PDB entry 8EZC | X-ray diffraction, 1.60 A resolution | chains A and B

# Chain A
Molecule: Tryptophan synthase alpha chain
From: Salmonella typhimurium (strain LT2 / SGSC1412 / ATCC 700720)
Notes: EC 4.2.1.20
UniProt: P00929 (TRPA_SALTY); numbering as in UniProt (aligned over 1-268)
Amino-acid sequence (268 residues; each row starts with the number of its first residue):
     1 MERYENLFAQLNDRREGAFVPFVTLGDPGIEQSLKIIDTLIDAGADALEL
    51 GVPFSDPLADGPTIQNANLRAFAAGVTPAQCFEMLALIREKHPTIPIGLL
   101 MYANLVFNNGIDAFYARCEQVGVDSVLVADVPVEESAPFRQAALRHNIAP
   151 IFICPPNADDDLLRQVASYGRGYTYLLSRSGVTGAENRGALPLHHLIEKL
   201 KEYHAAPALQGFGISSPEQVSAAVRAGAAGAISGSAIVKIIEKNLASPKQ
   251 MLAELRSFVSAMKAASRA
Disordered / not traced: 178-189, 268
Swiss-Prot annotation at these positions:
  - active site (Proton acceptor): Glu49, Asp60
Reported in the primary citation:
  - conformationally variable residues (side-chain flip): Glu49
  - contacts within the chain: Glu49-Tyr173 (water-mediated contact)
  - catalytic residues: Glu49, Asp60 (proposed by the authors, not directly observed)

# Chain B
Molecule: Tryptophan synthase beta chain
From: Salmonella typhimurium (strain LT2 / SGSC1412 / ATCC 700720)
Notes: EC 4.2.1.20
UniProt: P0A2K1 (TRPB_SALTY); numbering as in UniProt (aligned over 1-397)
Amino-acid sequence (397 residues; row label = number of the first residue in the row):
     1 MTTLLNPYFGEFGGMYVPQILMPALNQLEEAFVSAQKDPEFQAQFADLLK
    51 NYAGRPTALTKCQNITAGTRTTLYLKREDLLHGGAHKTNQVLGQALLAKR
   101 MGKSEIIAETGAGQHGVASALASALLGLKCRIYMGAKDVERQSPNVFRMR
   151 LMGAEVIPVHSGSATLKDACNEALRDWSGSYETAHYMLGTAAGPHPYPTI
   201 VREFQRMIGEETKAQILDKEGRLPDAVIACVGGGSNAIGMFADFINDTSV
   251 GLIGVEPGGHGIETGEHGAPLKHGRVGIYFGMKAPMMQTADGQIEESYSI
   301 SAGLDFPSVGPQHAYLNSIGRADYVSITDDEALEAFKTLCRHEGIIPALE
   351 SSHALAHALKMMREQPEKEQLLVVNLSGRGDKDIFTVHDILKARGEI
Disordered / not traced: 1, 397
Modified residues: Lys87 ((2S)-2-amino-6-[[3-hydroxy-2-methyl-5-(phosphonooxymethyl)pyridin-4-yl]methylideneamino]hexanoic acid; LLP)
Swiss-Prot annotation at these positions:
  - modified residue: Lys87 (N6-(pyridoxal phosphate)lysine)
Ion coordination: Na+: Gly232, Phe306, Ser308

# How chain A and chain B interact
Pairs across the interface (56):
  Pro53(A) with Gln293(B)
  Phe54(A) with Tyr279(B), hydrophobic; Gln293(B)
  Ser55(A) with Lys167(B), hydrogen bond (backbone-side chain); Gln293(B), hydrogen bond (backbone-side chain); Ile294(B), hydrogen bond (side chain-backbone)
  Asp56(A) with Lys167(B), salt bridge; Asn171(B); Tyr279(B), hydrogen bond
  Pro57(A) with Asn171(B), hydrogen bond (backbone-side chain)
  Leu58(A) with Pro18(B); Asn171(B); Arg175(B), hydrogen bond (backbone-side chain)
  Ala59(A) with Arg175(B)
  Asp60(A) with Arg175(B), hydrogen bond (backbone-side chain)
  Gly61(A) with Arg175(B)
  Gln65(A) with Ser161(B), hydrogen bond
  Phe72(A) with Gln293(B)
  Ala103(A) with Ile278(B), hydrophobic
  Asn104(A) with Gly277(B); Ile278(B), hydrogen bond (side chain-backbone); Gln288(B), hydrogen bond; Gly292(B), hydrogen bond (side chain-backbone); Ile294(B)
  Leu105(A) with Asp291(B); Gly292(B); Gln293(B)
  Phe107(A) with Val276(B); Gly277(B); Ile278(B), hydrophobic; Lys283(B)
  Asn108(A) with Arg275(B), hydrogen bond; Gln288(B); Ala290(B), hydrogen bond (side chain-backbone); Asp291(B); Gly292(B), hydrogen bond (side chain-backbone)
  Ala129(A) with Pro18(B)
  Asp130(A) with Tyr16(B); Val17(B), hydrogen bond (backbone-backbone); Pro18(B)
  Pro132(A) with Met15(B); Val17(B); Gln19(B); Met22(B), hydrophobic
  Val133(A) with Gln19(B), hydrogen bond (backbone-side chain)
  Glu134(A) with Gln19(B), hydrogen bond; Met22(B)
  Glu135(A) with Tyr8(B), hydrogen bond; Gly14(B); Met15(B), hydrogen bond (side chain-backbone); Tyr16(B), hydrogen bond
  Pro155(A) with Gln19(B)
  Asn157(A) with Ile20(B), hydrogen bond (side chain-backbone); Pro23(B); Tyr181(B), hydrogen bond
  Leu162(A) with Gln19(B)
Other interface residues (no listed pair), chain A (32 interface residues in all): Leu69, Thr77, Pro78, Val131, Phe139, Ile153, Pro156
Other interface residues (no listed pair), chain B (31 interface residues in all): Gly162, Asp168, Leu174, Thr289

# Summary
32 residues of chain A and 31 residues of chain B are in contact, with 22 hydrogen bonds and 1 salt bridge.
Polar pairs include Asp56(A)-Lys167(B), Ser55(A)-Lys167(B) and Ser55(A)-Gln293(B). UniProt lists active-site
residues Glu49(A) and Asp60(A) on chain A. From the paper: catalytic residues Glu49(A) and Asp60(A);
conformational variability at Glu49(A).
Chain A is Tryptophan synthase alpha chain and chain B is Tryptophan synthase beta chain, both from Salmonella
typhimurium (strain LT2 / SGSC1412 / ATCC 700720); the structure, X-ray crystal structure of salmonella
typhimurium Tryptophan synthase internal aldimine, was determined by X-ray diffraction, deposited together
with 8EYP and 8EYS.
